Entry 8Z68 (electron microscopy, 2.64 A resolution); this record covers chains B and S of the 5 polymer chains in the assembly.

== Chain B ==
Molecule: Guanine nucleotide-binding protein G(I)/G(S)/G(T) subunit beta-1
Source organism: Homo sapiens
UniProt: P62873 (GBB1_HUMAN); numbering as in UniProt (aligned over 2-340)
Amino-acid sequence (377 residues; row label = number of the first residue in the row; numbers below 1 keep their minus sign (Met-10 is residue -10)):
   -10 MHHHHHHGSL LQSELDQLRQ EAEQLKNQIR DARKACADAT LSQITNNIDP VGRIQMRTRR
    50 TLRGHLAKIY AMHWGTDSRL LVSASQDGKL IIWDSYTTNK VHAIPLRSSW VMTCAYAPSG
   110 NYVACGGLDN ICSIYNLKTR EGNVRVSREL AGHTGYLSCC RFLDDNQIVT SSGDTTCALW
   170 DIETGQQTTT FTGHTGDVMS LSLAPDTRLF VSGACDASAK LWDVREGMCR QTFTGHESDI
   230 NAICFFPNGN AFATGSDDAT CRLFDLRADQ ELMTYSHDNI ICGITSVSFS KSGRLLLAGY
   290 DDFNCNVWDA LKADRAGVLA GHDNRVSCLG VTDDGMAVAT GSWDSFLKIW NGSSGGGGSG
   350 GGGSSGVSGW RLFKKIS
Not modelled in the structure: -10 to 2, 182, 341-366
Construct notes: initiating methionine (-10); expression tag (-9 to 1, 341-366)
Swiss-Prot annotation at these positions:
  - modified residue: Ser2 (N-acetylserine), His266 (Phosphohistidine)
  - natural variant: Leu30 (L30F: In MRD42; uncertain significance), Arg52 (R52G: In MRD42), Gly64 (G64V: In MRD42), Asp76 (D76E: In MRD42; D76G: In MRD42), Gly77 (G77S: In MRD42), Lys78 (K78R: In MRD42), Ile80 (I80N: In MRD42; I80T: In MRD42), His91 (H91R: In MRD42; uncertain significance), Ala92 (A92T: In MRD42), Pro94 (P94S: In MRD42), Leu95 (L95P: In MRD42), Arg96 (R96L: In MRD42), 5 further natural variant entries in UniProt

== Chain S ==
Molecule: scFv16
Source organism: synthetic construct
Notes: antibody fragment or engineered binder
Amino-acid sequence (285 residues; row label = number of the first residue in the row; note: 4 numbers in that range are skipped by the numbering (no residue carries them; nothing is unmodelled there); a row labelled like 120A-120Q holds insertion residues (120A, then the next letters in order); numbers below 1 keep their minus sign (Met-36 is residue -36)):
   -36 MLLVNQSHQG FNKEHTSKMV SAIVLYVLLA AAAHSAFAVQ LVESGGGLVQ PGGSRKLSCS
    24 ASGFAFSSFG MHWVRQAPEK GLEWVAYISS GSGTIYYADT VKGRFTISRD DPKNTLFLQM
    84 TSLRSEDTAM YYCVRSIYYY GSSPFDFWGQ GTTLTVS
120A-120Q AGGGGSGGGGSGGGGSA
   125 DIVMTQATSS VPVTPGESVS ISCRSSKSLL HSNGNTYLYW FLQRPGQSPQ LLIYRMSNLA
   185 SGVPDRFSGS GSGTAFTLTI SRLEAEDVGV YYCMQHLEYP LTFGAGTKLE L
Not modelled in the structure: -36 to 1, 120A-120Q, 197
Disulfide bonds: Cys147-Cys217

== How chain B and chain S interact ==
Contacting residue pairs (11):
  Asp66(B) with Tyr103(S)
  Arg68(B) with Tyr103(S)
  Leu69(B) with Tyr103(S), hydrophobic
  Val90(B) with Tyr102(S), hydrophobic
  His91(B) with Tyr102(S)
  Arg129(B) with Val2(S); Arg98(S), hydrogen bond (backbone-side chain); Phe110(S)
  Glu130(B) with Gly26(S); Phe27(S)
  Gly131(B) with Phe32(S)
Also at the interface, not in a pair above, chain B (10 interface residues in all): Asp83, Asn132
Also at the interface, not in a pair above, chain S (11 interface residues in all): Ala28, Ser31, Ile100

== Overview ==
10 residues of chain B and 11 residues of chain S are in contact; the contacts include 1 hydrogen bond. The
hydrogen-bonded pair is Arg129(B)-Arg98(S).
Chain B is Guanine nucleotide-binding protein G(I)/G(S)/G(T) subunit beta-1 (Homo sapiens) and chain S is
scFv16 (synthetic construct); the structure, Cryo-EM structure of the hGPR68-Gs complex in pH6.8, was
determined by electron microscopy.
